Entry 8SCJ (X-ray diffraction, 2.68 A resolution); this record covers chains A and C of the 3 polymer chains in the assembly.

[Chain A]
Protein: DNA polymerase I
Organism: Geobacillus stearothermophilus
Notes: EC 2.7.7.7
UniProt: D9N168 (D9N168_GEOSE); residues 298-876 here correspond to UniProt positions 1-579 (UniProt number = residue number - 297)
Amino-acid sequence (579 residues; each row starts with the number of its first residue):
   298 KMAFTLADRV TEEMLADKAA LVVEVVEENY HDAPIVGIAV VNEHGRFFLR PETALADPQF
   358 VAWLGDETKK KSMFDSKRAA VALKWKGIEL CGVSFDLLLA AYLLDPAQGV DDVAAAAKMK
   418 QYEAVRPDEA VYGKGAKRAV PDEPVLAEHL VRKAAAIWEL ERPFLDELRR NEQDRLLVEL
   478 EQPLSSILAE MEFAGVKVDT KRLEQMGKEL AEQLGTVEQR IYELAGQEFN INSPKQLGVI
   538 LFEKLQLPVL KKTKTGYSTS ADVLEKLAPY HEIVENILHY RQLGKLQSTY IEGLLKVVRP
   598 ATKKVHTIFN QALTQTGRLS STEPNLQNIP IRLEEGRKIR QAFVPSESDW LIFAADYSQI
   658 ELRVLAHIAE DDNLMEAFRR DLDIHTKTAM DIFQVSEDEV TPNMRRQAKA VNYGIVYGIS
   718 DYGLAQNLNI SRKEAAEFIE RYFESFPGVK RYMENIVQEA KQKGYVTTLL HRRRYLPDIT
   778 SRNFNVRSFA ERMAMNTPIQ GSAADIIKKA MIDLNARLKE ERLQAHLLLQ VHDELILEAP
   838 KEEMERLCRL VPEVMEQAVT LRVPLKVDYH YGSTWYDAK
Differences from the reference sequence: engineered mutation Tyr710 (Phe413 in D9N168); variant Val713 (Pro416 in D9N168)
Ion coordination: Ca2+: Asp653, Tyr654, Asp830 (together with 2'-deoxyguanosine-5'-triphosphate, diphosphate) (shared with 1 residue of chain B)
Ligand contacts: 2'-deoxyguanosine-5'-triphosphate / diphosphate: Arg615, Asp653, Tyr654, Ser655, Gln656, Ile657, Glu658, His682, Arg702, Lys706, Ala707, Tyr710, Tyr714, Asn793, Asp830
Reported in the primary citation:
  - catalytic residues: Lys706, Asp830 (proposed by the authors, not directly observed)
  - mutagenesis - D830N: abolished catalytic activity
  - mutagenesis - E831Q: unchanged catalytic activity
  - mutagenesis - F710Y: increased catalytic activity on Ca2+ (citing earlier work)

[Chain C]
Molecule: DNA template
Sequence (13 nucleotides; numbered 1 to 13; the number before each row is that of its first residue):
     1 CACGCTGATC GCA

[Chain A / chain C interface]
Contacting residue pairs (48; chain A residue first):
  Asn529(A) - DG11(C)  hydrogen bond to the phosphate
  Ser530(A) - DG11(C)  phosphate contact
  Ser530(A) - DC12(C)  hydrogen bond to the phosphate
  Pro531(A) - DG11(C)  phosphate contact
  Pro531(A) - DA13(C)  hydrogen bond to the base
  Lys532(A) - DA13(C)  hydrogen bond to the phosphate
  Thr552(A) - DA13(C)  hydrogen bond to the base
  Lys582(A) - DG7(C)  base contact
  Lys582(A) - DA8(C)  base contact
  Ser585(A) - DT9(C)  phosphate contact
  Ser585(A) - DC10(C)  hydrogen bond to the phosphate
  Thr586(A) - DT9(C)  sugar contact
  Gly590(A) - DT9(C)  phosphate contact
  Leu610(A) - DT6(C)  phosphate contact
  Leu610(A) - DG7(C)  phosphate contact
  Thr611(A) - DT6(C)  phosphate contact
  Gln612(A) - DC5(C)  phosphate contact
  Gln612(A) - DT6(C)  hydrogen bond to the phosphate
  Thr613(A) - DC5(C)  sugar contact
  Arg615(A) - DG4(C)  base contact
  Arg615(A) - DC5(C)  hydrogen bond to the base
  Ser617(A) - DT6(C)  phosphate contact
  Ser617(A) - DG7(C)  hydrogen bond to the phosphate
  Ser618(A) - DG7(C)  sugar contact
  Thr619(A) - DG7(C)  sugar contact
  Thr619(A) - DA8(C)  phosphate contact
  Glu620(A) - DA8(C)  hydrogen bond to the phosphate
  Asn622(A) - DG7(C)  hydrogen bond to the sugar
  Asn625(A) - DG7(C)  base contact
  Tyr710(A) - DC3(C)  base contact
  Gly711(A) - DC3(C)  base contact
  Tyr714(A) - DC3(C)  base contact
  Ile716(A) - DC3(C)  phosphate contact
  Ser717(A) - DA2(C)  sugar contact
  Ser717(A) - DC3(C)  hydrogen bond to the phosphate
  Tyr719(A) - DA2(C)  base contact
  Gly720(A) - DC3(C)  phosphate contact
  Arg729(A) - DA2(C)  base contact
  Arg771(A) - DC5(C)  salt bridge to the phosphate
  Asn782(A) - DA2(C)  phosphate contact
  Phe786(A) - DA2(C)  phosphate contact
  Phe786(A) - DG4(C)  phosphate contact
  Arg789(A) - DC3(C)  hydrogen bond to the phosphate
  Arg789(A) - DG4(C)  salt bridge to the phosphate
  Met790(A) - DC5(C)  phosphate contact
  Asn793(A) - DG4(C)  sugar contact
  Gln797(A) - DG4(C)  base contact
  Gln797(A) - DC5(C)  hydrogen bond to the sugar
Other interface residues (no listed pair), chain A (40 interface residues in all): Asn527, Gly553, Tyr554, Ala707, Gly715
Other interface residues (no listed pair), chain C (13 interface residues in all): DC1

[Overview]
40 residues of chain A and 13 residues of chain C are in contact; the contacts include 14 hydrogen bonds and 2
salt bridges. Polar contacts include Pro531(A)-DA13(C), Thr552(A)-DA13(C) and Arg615(A)-DC5(C). From the
paper: catalytic residues Lys706(A) and Asp830(A); D830N of chain A abolishes catalytic activity; 3
substitutions were tested in all.
Here chain A is DNA polymerase I (Geobacillus stearothermophilus) and chain C is DNA template. Entry 8SCJ (Bst
DNA polymerase I Large Fragment mutant F710Y/D598A with 3'-amino primer, dGTP, and calcium time-resolved 2h)
was determined by X-ray diffraction (same publication as 8SCG, 8SCI, 8SCK, 8SCL, 8SCM, 8SCN and 7 further
entries).
